Entry 1YDN (X-ray diffraction, 2.30 A resolution); this record covers chain A.

[Chain A]
Protein: Hydroxymethylglutaryl-CoA lyase
Source organism: Brucella melitensis
Notes: EC 4.1.3.4
Reference sequence: Q8YEF2 (Q8YEF2_BRUME); numbering as in UniProt (aligned over 1-287)
Sequence (295 residues; each row starts with the number of its first residue):
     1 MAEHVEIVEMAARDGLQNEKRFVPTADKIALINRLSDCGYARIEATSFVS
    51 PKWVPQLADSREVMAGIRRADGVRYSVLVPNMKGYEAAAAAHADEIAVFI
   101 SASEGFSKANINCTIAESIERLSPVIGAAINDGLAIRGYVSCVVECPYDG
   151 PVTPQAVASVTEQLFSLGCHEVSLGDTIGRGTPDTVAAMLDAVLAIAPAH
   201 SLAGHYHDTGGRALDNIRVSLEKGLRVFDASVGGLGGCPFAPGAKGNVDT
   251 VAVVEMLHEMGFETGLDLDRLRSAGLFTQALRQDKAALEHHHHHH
Unresolved in the structure: 1, 285-295
Sequence notes: modified residue (10, 64, 82, 189, 256, 260); cloning artifact (288-289); expression tag (290-295)
Modified positions: Mse10, Mse64, Mse82, Mse189, Mse256, Mse260 (selenomethionine; parent Met)
Metal / ion sites: Ca2+: Asp14, His205, His207, Asn247

[Overview]
Asp14, His205, His207 and Asn247 form the Ca2+ site.
Chain A is Hydroxymethylglutaryl-CoA lyase (Brucella melitensis); the structure, Crystal Structure of the
HMG-CoA Lyase from Brucella melitensis, Northeast Structural Genomics Target LR35, was determined by X-ray
diffraction together with 1YDO from the same study.
